9EQG - chains D and E of the 5 polymer chains in the assembly; structure by electron microscopy, 2.40 A resolution.

[Chain D]
Protein: Gamma-aminobutyric acid receptor subunit alpha-1
Organism: Homo sapiens
UniProtKB: P14867 (GBRA1_HUMAN); residues 1-429 here correspond to UniProt positions 28-456 (UniProt number = residue number + 27)
Amino-acid sequence (464 residues; each row starts with the number of its first residue; numbers below 1 keep their minus sign (Met-34 is residue -34)):
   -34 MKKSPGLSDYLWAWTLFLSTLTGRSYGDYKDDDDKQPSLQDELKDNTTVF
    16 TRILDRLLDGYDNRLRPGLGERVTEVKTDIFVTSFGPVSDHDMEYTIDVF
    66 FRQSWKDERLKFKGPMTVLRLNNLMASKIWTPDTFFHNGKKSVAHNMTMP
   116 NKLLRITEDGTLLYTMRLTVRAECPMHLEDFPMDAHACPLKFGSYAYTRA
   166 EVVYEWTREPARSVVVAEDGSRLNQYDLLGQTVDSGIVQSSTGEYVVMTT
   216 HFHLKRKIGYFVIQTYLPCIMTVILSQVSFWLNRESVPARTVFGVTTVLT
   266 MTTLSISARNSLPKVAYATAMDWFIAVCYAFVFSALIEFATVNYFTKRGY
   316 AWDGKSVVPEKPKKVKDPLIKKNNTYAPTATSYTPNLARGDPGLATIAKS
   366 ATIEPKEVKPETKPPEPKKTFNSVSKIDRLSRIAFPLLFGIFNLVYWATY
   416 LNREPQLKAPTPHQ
Disordered / not traced: -34 to 9, 327-382, 419-429
Differences from the reference sequence: initiating methionine (-34); expression tag (-33 to 0)
Swiss-Prot annotation at these positions:
  - binding site (4-aminobutanoate): Arg67, Thr130
  - binding site (3alpha-hydroxy-5alpha-pregnan-11,20-dione): Trp246
  - glycosylation (N-linked (GlcNAc...) asparagine): Asn11, Asn111
Disulfides: Cys139-Cys153
Glycans and other covalent adducts: N-acetylglucosamine (NAG) linked to Asn111
Small-molecule neighbours:
  - Puerarin (A1H6W): Phe100, His102, Ser159, Tyr160, Val203, Gln204, Ser205, Ser206, Thr207, Tyr210
  - gamma-amino-butanoic acid (ABU): Phe65, Arg67, Leu118, Thr130
  - phosphatidylglycerol (PGW; (1R)-2-{[(S)-{[(2S)-2,3-dihydroxypropyl]oxy}(hydroxy)phosphoryl]oxy}-1-[(hexadecanoyloxy)methyl]ethyl (9Z)-octadec-9-enoate): Lys222, Ile223, Gly224, Val227, Ile228, Leu232, Pro233, Ile235, Met236, Ile239, Pro401, Phe404, Asn408, Trp412, Leu416
  - PtdIns(4,5)P2 (PT5; [(2R)-1-octadecanoyloxy-3-[oxidanyl-[(1R,2R,3S,4R,5R,6S)-2,3,6-tris(oxidanyl)-4,5-diphosphonooxy-cyclohexyl]oxy-phospho ryl]oxy-propan-2-yl] (8Z)-icosa-5,8,11,14-tetraenoate): Arg249, Val292, Ala295, Phe296, Phe298, Ser299, Ile302, Glu303, Thr306, Phe310, Lys312, Arg313, Lys326, Asn387, Ser388, Val389, Ser390, Lys391, Ile392, Leu395, Ser396, Ala399, Phe400, Leu403
  - 1,2-dilauroyl-sn-glycero-3-phosphate (PX2): Val243, Trp246, Ile398, Pro401, Leu402
  - hexadecane (R16): Ser270, Ala281, Ala283, Asp287, Trp288, Ile290, Ala291, Tyr294
What the authors report for this chain:
  - binding site for Puerarin: His102, Ser205, Thr207, Tyr210

[Chain E]
Protein: Gamma-aminobutyric acid receptor subunit beta-3
Organism: Homo sapiens
UniProtKB: P28472 (GBRB3_HUMAN); residues -24 to 448 here correspond to UniProt positions 1-473 (UniProt number = residue number + 25)
Amino-acid sequence (473 residues; each row starts with the number of its first residue; numbers below 1 keep their minus sign (Met-24 is residue -24)):
   -24 MWGLAGGRLFGIFSAPVLVAVVCCAQSVNDPGNMSFVKETVDKLLKGYDI
    26 RLRPDFGGPPVCVGMNIDIASIDMVSEVNMDYTLTMYFQQYWRDKRLAYS
    76 GIPLNLTLDNRVADQLWVPDTYFLNDKKSFVHGVTVKNRMIRLHPDGTVL
   126 YGLRITTTAACMMDLRRYPLDEQNCTLEIESYGYTTDDIEFYWRGGDKAV
   176 TGVERIELPQFSIVEHRLVSRNVVFATGAYPRLSLSFRLKRNIGYFILQT
   226 YMPSILITILSWVSFWINYDASAARVALGITTVLTMTTINTHLRETLPKI
   276 PYVKAIDMYLMGCFVFVFLALLEYAFVNYIFFGRGPQRQKKLAEKTAKAK
   326 NDRSKSESNRVDAHGNILLTSLEVHNEMNEVSGGIGDTRNSAISFDNSGI
   376 QYRKQSMPREGHGRFLGDRSLPHKKTHLRRRSSQLKIKIPDLTDVNAIDR
   426 WSRIVFPFTFSLFNLVYWLYYVN
Disordered / not traced: -24 to 6, 318-413, 448
Swiss-Prot annotation at these positions:
  - binding site (benzamidine): Asp95 to Tyr97, Glu155 to Tyr157, Phe200
  - binding site (4-aminobutanoate): Tyr97, Glu155, Tyr157, Thr202
  - binding site (histamine): Tyr97, Ser156, Tyr157, Thr202
  - glycosylation (N-linked (GlcNAc...) asparagine): Asn8, Asn80, Asn149
Disulfides: Cys136-Cys150
Glycans and other covalent adducts: N-acetylglucosamine (NAG) linked to Asn80; glycan linked to Asn149
Small-molecule neighbours:
  - gamma-amino-butanoic acid (ABU): Tyr97, Glu155, Ser156, Tyr157, Phe200, Thr202, Tyr205
  - phosphatidylglycerol (PGW; (1R)-2-{[(S)-{[(2S)-2,3-dihydroxypropyl]oxy}(hydroxy)phosphoryl]oxy}-1-[(hexadecanoyloxy)methyl]ethyl (9Z)-octadec-9-enoate): Thr262, Asn265, Pro276, Val278, Met286, Phe289, Val290
  - 1,2-dilauroyl-sn-glycero-3-phosphate (PX2): Leu297, Phe301, Tyr304, Arg309
  - hexadecane (R16): Ile222, Trp237, Phe435, Asn439, Trp443

[How chain D and chain E interact]
Pairs across the interface (93):
  Thr12(D) - Leu27(E)
  Thr12(D) - Phe31(E)
  Phe15(D) - Leu27(E)  hydrophobic
  Phe15(D) - Phe31(E)  hydrophobic
  Thr16(D) - Asp24(E)  hydrogen bond
  Thr16(D) - Leu27(E)
  Leu19(D) - Arg26(E)
  Leu19(D) - Leu27(E)  hydrophobic
  Asp20(D) - Arg26(E)  salt bridge
  Leu23(D) - Arg26(E)
  Phe46(D) - Phe200(E)  hydrophobic
  Phe65(D) - Tyr97(E)
  Phe65(D) - Tyr157(E)  hydrophobic
  Phe65(D) - Phe200(E)  hydrophobic
  Arg67(D) - Phe200(E)
  Arg67(D) - Thr202(E)
  Met81(D) - Gly32(E)
  Leu84(D) - Phe31(E)  hydrophobic
  Arg85(D) - Phe31(E)
  Arg85(D) - Asp163(E)  salt bridge
  Asn87(D) - Ile25(E)
  Asn87(D) - Arg26(E)
  Asn87(D) - Leu27(E)
  Asn87(D) - Trp92(E)
  Asn87(D) - Tyr159(E)  hydrogen bond
  Leu89(D) - Arg26(E)
  Met90(D) - Arg26(E)
  Met112(D) - Thr96(E)
  Met112(D) - Tyr97(E)
  Met112(D) - Phe98(E)  hydrophobic
  Met112(D) - Ser104(E)
  Met112(D) - Phe105(E)
  Met112(D) - Val106(E)  hydrophobic
  Met112(D) - Ile130(E)  hydrophobic
  Thr113(D) - Thr96(E)  hydrogen bond (side chain-backbone)
  Met114(D) - Pro94(E)
  Met114(D) - Thr96(E)
  Asn116(D) - Tyr97(E)
  Asn116(D) - Tyr157(E)
  Lys117(D) - Tyr157(E)
  Leu118(D) - Tyr157(E)
  Leu118(D) - Gly158(E)
  Arg120(D) - Gly158(E)  hydrogen bond (side chain-backbone)
  Arg120(D) - Thr160(E)
  Arg120(D) - Thr202(E)  hydrogen bond (side chain-backbone)
  Arg120(D) - Tyr205(E)  hydrogen bond
  Thr130(D) - Tyr157(E)
  Met131(D) - Tyr157(E)  hydrogen bond (backbone-side chain)
  Arg132(D) - Tyr97(E)
  Arg132(D) - Phe98(E)  hydrogen bond (side chain-backbone)
  Arg132(D) - Leu99(E)  hydrogen bond (side chain-backbone)
  Arg132(D) - Tyr157(E)  hydrogen bond (backbone-side chain)
  Arg187(D) - Lys102(E)
  Arg187(D) - Ala135(E)
  Arg187(D) - Met137(E)
  Asn189(D) - Pro276(E)
  Gln190(D) - Lys274(E)
  Lys222(D) - Pro276(E)
  Gly224(D) - Pro276(E)
  Tyr225(D) - Arg269(E)
  Tyr225(D) - Lys274(E)
  Tyr225(D) - Ile275(E)
  Tyr225(D) - Pro276(E)
  Ile228(D) - Arg269(E)
  Ile228(D) - Pro276(E)
  Ile228(D) - Val278(E)  hydrophobic
  Gln229(D) - Arg269(E)  hydrogen bond
  Gln229(D) - Glu270(E)
  Met236(D) - Phe289(E)  hydrophobic
  Met236(D) - Phe293(E)  hydrophobic
  Ile239(D) - Phe293(E)  hydrophobic
  Leu240(D) - Ile255(E)  hydrophobic
  Leu240(D) - Leu296(E)  hydrophobic
  Trp246(D) - Tyr304(E)  hydrophobic
  Leu247(D) - Asn303(E)
  Asn248(D) - Asn303(E)
  Asn248(D) - Phe307(E)
  Ser251(D) - Ser247(E)
  Ala254(D) - Ser247(E)
  Ala254(D) - Val251(E)
  Phe258(D) - Val251(E)  hydrophobic
  Phe258(D) - Ile255(E)  hydrophobic
  Thr261(D) - Ile255(E)
  Thr265(D) - Leu259(E)
  Ser276(D) - Lys274(E)
  Ala316(D) - Phe307(E)  hydrophobic
  Trp317(D) - Gly310(E)
  Trp317(D) - Pro311(E)
  Gly319(D) - Phe306(E)
  Lys320(D) - Gln314(E)  hydrogen bond (backbone-side chain)
  Val322(D) - Lys315(E)
  Glu325(D) - Lys315(E)
  Arg397(D) - Tyr304(E)
Interface residues without a listed pair, chain D (61 interface residues in all): Thr48, Leu86, His110, Ser186, Val243, Pro253, Val257, Ser272, Val323
Interface residues without a listed pair, chain E (62 interface residues in all): Met55, Val93, Asp95, Asn100, Asp101, Leu128, Ala248, Val258, Thr266, Pro273, Tyr277, Leu297, Tyr299, Ala300

[In short]
Chain D and chain E form an interface of 61 and 62 residues respectively, with 12 hydrogen bonds and 2 salt
bridges. Among the polar pairs are Asp20(D)-Arg26(E), Arg85(D)-Asp163(E) and Thr16(D)-Asp24(E). From the
paper: a binding site for Puerarin at His102(D), Ser205(D) and Thr207(D) among others.
Chain D is Gamma-aminobutyric acid receptor subunit alpha-1 and chain E is Gamma-aminobutyric acid receptor
subunit beta-3, both from Homo sapiens; the structure, CryoEM structure of human full-length
alpha1beta3gamma2L GABA(A)R in complex with GABA and puerarin, was determined by electron microscopy.
